Entry 6HEC (electron microscopy, 6.95 A resolution (low resolution: residue-level contacts below are approximate; hydrogen-bond / salt-bridge calls are withheld)); this record covers chains i and j of the 34 polymer chains in the assembly.

== Chain i (and j) ==
Name: Proteasome subunit beta
Organism: Archaeoglobus fulgidus (strain ATCC 49558 / VC-16 / DSM 4304 / JCM 9628 / NBRC 100126)
Notes: EC 3.4.25.1; chain j of this document is another copy of the same molecule, construct and numbering; everything in this record applies to it too
UniProt: Q9P996 (PSB_ARCFU); residue numbers follow UniProt; this construct covers 12-213
Chain sequence (202 residues; row label = number of the first residue in the row):
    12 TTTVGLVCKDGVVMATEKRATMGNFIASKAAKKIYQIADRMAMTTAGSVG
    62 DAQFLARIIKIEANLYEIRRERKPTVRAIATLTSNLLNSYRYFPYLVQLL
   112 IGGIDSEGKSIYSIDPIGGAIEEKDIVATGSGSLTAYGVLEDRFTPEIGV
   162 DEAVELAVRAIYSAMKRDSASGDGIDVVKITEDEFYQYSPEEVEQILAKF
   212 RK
Curated features (UniProtKB/Swiss-Prot):
  - active site: Thr12 (Nucleophile)

== Interface between chain i and chain j ==
Residue-residue contacts - 30 pairs, chain i then chain j:
  Lys29(i) with Lys135(j)
  Phe36(i) with Thr140(j); Ser144(j); Leu145(j)
  Ile37(i) with Leu145(j); Tyr148(j)
  Ala38(i) with Tyr148(j)
  Ser39(i) with Tyr148(j)
  Lys40(i) with Ile137(j); Tyr148(j); Glu152(j)
  Ala41(i) with Lys135(j)
  Ala42(i) with Ile132(j)
  Lys43(i) with Ala131(j); Ile132(j)
  Ser59(i) with Ile128(j)
  Val60(i) with Ile132(j)
  Gly61(i) with Gly129(j); Gly130(j)
  Asp62(i) with Arg102(j)
  Gln64(i) with Gly130(j); Ala131(j); Ile132(j)
  Phe65(i) with Asn99(j)
  Arg68(i) with Thr92(j); Ser95(j); Asn99(j)
  Pro105(i) with Arg102(j)
  Tyr106(i) with Asn99(j); Arg102(j)
Interface residues without a listed pair, chain i (20 interface residues in all): Asn35, Phe104
Interface residues without a listed pair, chain j (22 interface residues in all): Asn96, Tyr103, Asp126, Glu133, Val138, Ala139

== Summary ==
20 residues of chain i and 22 residues of chain j are in contact. From UniProt: active-site residue Thr12(i)
on chain i.
Both chains are Proteasome subunit beta (Archaeoglobus fulgidus (strain ATCC 49558 / VC-16 / DSM 4304 / JCM
9628 / NBRC 100126)). Entry 6HEC (PAN-proteasome in state 4) was determined by electron microscopy together
with 6HE5, 6HE7, 6HE8, 6HE9, 6HEA and 6HED from the same study.
